1DN2 - chains A and B of the 4 polymer chains in the assembly; structure by X-ray diffraction, 2.70 A resolution.

Chain A (and B):
Molecule: Immunoglobulin lambda heavy chain
From: Homo sapiens
Notes: fragment: fc fragment; chain B of this document is another copy of the same molecule, construct and numbering; everything in this record applies to it too
Sequence (207 residues; numbered 237 to 443; the number before each row is that of its first residue):
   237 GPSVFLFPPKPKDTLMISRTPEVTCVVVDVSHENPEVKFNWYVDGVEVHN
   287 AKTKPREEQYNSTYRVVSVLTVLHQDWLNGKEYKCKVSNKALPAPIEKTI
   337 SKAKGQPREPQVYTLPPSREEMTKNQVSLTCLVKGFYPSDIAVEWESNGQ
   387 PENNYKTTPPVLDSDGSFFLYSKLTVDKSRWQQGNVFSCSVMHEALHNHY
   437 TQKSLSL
Sequence notes: conflict Asn270 (Asp300 in 2765425)
Disulfide bonds: Cys261-Cys321, Cys367-Cys425
Glycans and other covalent adducts: glycan linked to Asn297

How chain A and chain B interact:
Residue-residue contacts (43; chain A residue first):
  Val348(A) - Glu356(B)
  Tyr349(A) - Ser354(B)
  Tyr349(A) - Glu356(B)
  Tyr349(A) - Glu357(B)
  Tyr349(A) - Lys360(B)
  Leu351(A) - Pro352(B)
  Leu351(A) - Thr366(B)
  Pro352(A) - Leu351(B)
  Ser354(A) - Tyr349(B)
  Glu356(A) - Lys439(B)  salt bridge
  Glu357(A) - Tyr349(B)
  Glu357(A) - Lys370(B)  salt bridge
  Lys360(A) - Gln347(B)
  Lys360(A) - Tyr349(B)  hydrogen bond
  Ser364(A) - Leu368(B)
  Ser364(A) - Lys370(B)
  Thr366(A) - Leu351(B)
  Thr366(A) - Tyr407(B)  hydrogen bond
  Leu368(A) - Ser364(B)
  Leu368(A) - Lys409(B)
  Lys370(A) - Glu357(B)  salt bridge
  Lys370(A) - Ser364(B)
  Lys392(A) - Leu398(B)
  Lys392(A) - Asp399(B)
  Lys392(A) - Ser400(B)
  Lys392(A) - Phe405(B)
  Thr394(A) - Thr394(B)
  Thr394(A) - Val397(B)
  Pro395(A) - Pro395(B)  hydrophobic
  Val397(A) - Thr394(B)
  Leu398(A) - Lys392(B)
  Asp399(A) - Lys392(B)
  Asp399(A) - Lys409(B)  salt bridge
  Phe405(A) - Lys392(B)
  Phe405(A) - Lys409(B)
  Tyr407(A) - Thr366(B)  hydrogen bond
  Tyr407(A) - Tyr407(B)  hydrophobic
  Tyr407(A) - Lys409(B)
  Lys409(A) - Leu368(B)
  Lys409(A) - Asp399(B)  salt bridge
  Lys409(A) - Phe405(B)
  Lys409(A) - Tyr407(B)
  Lys439(A) - Glu356(B)  salt bridge
Other interface residues (no listed pair), chain A (29 interface residues in all): Gln347, Thr350, Gln362, Asn390, Thr393, Ser400, Ser408
Other interface residues (no listed pair), chain B (28 interface residues in all): Val348, Thr350, Gln362, Asn390, Ser408

Overview:
29 residues of chain A face 28 of chain B across their interface; the contacts include 3 hydrogen bonds and 6
salt bridges. Polar contacts include Glu356(A)-Lys439(B), Glu357(A)-Lys370(B) and Asp399(A)-Lys409(B).
Both chains are Immunoglobulin lambda heavy chain (Homo sapiens). Entry 1DN2 (FC fragment of human IGG1 in
complex with an engineered 13 residue peptide dcawhlgelvwct-NH2) was determined by X-ray diffraction.
